Entry 4TPH (X-ray diffraction, 3.15 A resolution); this record covers chains A and B.

[Chain A (and B)]
Name: Proton:oligopeptide symporter POT family
From: Shewanella oneidensis
Notes: chain B of this document is another copy of the same molecule, construct and numbering; everything in this record applies to it too
UniProtKB: Q8EHE6 (Q8EHE6_SHEON); residue numbers follow UniProt; this construct covers 1-516
Sequence (523 residues; numbered 1 to 523; the number before each row is that of its first residue):
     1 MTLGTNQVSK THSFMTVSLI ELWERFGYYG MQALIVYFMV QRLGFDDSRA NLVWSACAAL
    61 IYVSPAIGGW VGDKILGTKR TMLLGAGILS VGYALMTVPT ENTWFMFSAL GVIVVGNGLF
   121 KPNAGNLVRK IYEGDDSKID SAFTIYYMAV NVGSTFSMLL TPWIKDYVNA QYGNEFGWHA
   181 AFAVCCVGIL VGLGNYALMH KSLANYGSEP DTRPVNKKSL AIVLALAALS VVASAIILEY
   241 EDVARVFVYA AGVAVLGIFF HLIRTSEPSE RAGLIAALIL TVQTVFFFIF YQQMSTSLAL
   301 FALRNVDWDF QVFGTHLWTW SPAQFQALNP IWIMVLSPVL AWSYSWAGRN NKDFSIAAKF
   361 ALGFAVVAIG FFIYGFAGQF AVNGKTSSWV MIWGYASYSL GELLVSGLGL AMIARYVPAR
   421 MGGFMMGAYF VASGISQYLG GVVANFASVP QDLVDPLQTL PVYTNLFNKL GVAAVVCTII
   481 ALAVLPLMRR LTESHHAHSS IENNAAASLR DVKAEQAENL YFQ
Not modelled in the structure: 1-7, 134-136, 263-269, 343-355, 416-424, 493-523
Differences from the reference sequence: expression tag (517-523)
Small-molecule neighbours: alanine / 3,5 dibromotyrosine: R25, Y29, Y147, V150, N151, S154, F287, Y291, N329, P330, I333, E402, V405, S406

[Chain A / chain B interface]
Contacting residue pairs - 21 pairs, chain A then chain B:
  A361(A) - L482(B)  hydrophobic
  L362(A) - L482(B)
  A365(A) - V475(B)
  A365(A) - I479(B)  hydrophobic
  V366(A) - I479(B)  hydrophobic
  I369(A) - I479(B)  hydrophobic
  F372(A) - V472(B)  hydrophobic
  K469(A) - Q379(B)
  V472(A) - F372(B)  hydrophobic
  V475(A) - A365(B)
  V475(A) - V475(B)  hydrophobic
  V476(A) - I369(B)  hydrophobic
  T478(A) - T478(B)
  I479(A) - L362(B)  hydrophobic
  I479(A) - A365(B)  hydrophobic
  I479(A) - V366(B)  hydrophobic
  I479(A) - I369(B)  hydrophobic
  L482(A) - A358(B)
  L482(A) - A361(B)  hydrophobic
  L482(A) - L362(B)
  L482(A) - L482(B)  hydrophobic
Also at the interface, not in a pair above, chain A (15 interface residues in all): A358, A368
Also at the interface, not in a pair above, chain B (15 interface residues in all): A368, F376

[In short]
The chain A/chain B interface involves 15 residues from each chain. Ligands of chain A: alanine / 3,5
dibromotyrosine.
Chain A and chain B are both Proton:oligopeptide symporter POT family (Shewanella oneidensis); the structure,
Selectivity mechanism of a bacterial homologue of the human drug peptide transporters PepT1 and PepT2, was
determined by X-ray diffraction (same publication as 4TPG and 4TPJ).
